PDB entry 5DUD | X-ray diffraction, 2.80 A resolution | chains A and B

== Chain A ==
Protein: YbgK
Source organism: Escherichia coli (strain K12)
UniProtKB: P75745 (YBGK_ECOLI); residue numbers follow UniProt; this construct covers 1-310
Sequence (310 residues; row label = number of the first residue in the row):
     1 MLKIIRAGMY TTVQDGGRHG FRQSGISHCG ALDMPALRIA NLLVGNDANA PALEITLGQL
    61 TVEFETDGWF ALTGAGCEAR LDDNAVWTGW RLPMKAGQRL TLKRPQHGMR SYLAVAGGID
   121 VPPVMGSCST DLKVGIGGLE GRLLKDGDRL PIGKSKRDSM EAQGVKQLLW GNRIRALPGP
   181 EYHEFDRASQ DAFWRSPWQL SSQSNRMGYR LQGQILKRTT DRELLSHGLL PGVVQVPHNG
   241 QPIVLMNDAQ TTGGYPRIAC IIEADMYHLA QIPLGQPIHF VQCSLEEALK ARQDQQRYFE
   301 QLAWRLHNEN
Disordered / not traced: 157-161, 306-310

== Chain B ==
Protein: YbgJ
Source organism: Escherichia coli (strain K12)
UniProtKB: P0AAV4 (YBGJ_ECOLI); residue numbers follow UniProt; this construct covers 1-218
Sequence (218 residues; each row starts with the number of its first residue):
     1 MQRARCYLIG ETAVVLELEP PVTLASQKRI WRLAQRLVDM PNVVEAIPGM NNITVILRNP
    61 ESLALDAIER LQRWWEESEA LEPESRFIEI PVVYGGAGGP DLAVVAAHCG LSEKQVVELH
   121 SSVEYVVWFL GFQPGFPYLG SLPEQLHTPR RAEPRLLVPA GSVGIGGPQT GVYPLATPGG
   181 WQLIGHTSLS LFDPARDEPI LLRPGDSVRF VPQKEGVC
Disordered / not traced: 1-2, 80-85, 151-156, 215-218

== Chain A / chain B interface ==
Pairs across the interface (53):
  H19(A) with E45(B)
  G20(A) with E45(B), hydrogen bond (backbone-side chain)
  F21(A) with E45(B), hydrogen bond (backbone-side chain)
  R22(A) with E45(B), hydrogen bond (backbone-side chain); I47(B)
  Q23(A) with A46(B); L130(B)
  S24(A) with L130(B); Q133(B); P134(B); G135(B), hydrogen bond (backbone-backbone); I200(B)
  G25(A) with Q133(B); P134(B)
  I26(A) with P134(B), hydrophobic; F192(B), hydrophobic; I200(B), hydrophobic
  M125(A) with P199(B), hydrophobic
  V134(A) with P134(B), hydrophobic; L175(B), hydrophobic; F192(B), hydrophobic
  I136(A) with P194(B), hydrophobic
  P180(A) with Y7(B), hydrophobic; I9(B)
  L225(A) with V22(B), hydrophobic; M50(B), hydrophobic
  S226(A) with G49(B); M50(B), hydrogen bond (backbone-backbone); N52(B); F129(B)
  H227(A) with N52(B)
  G228(A) with T54(B)
  L230(A) with A13(B), hydrophobic
  V233(A) with I9(B), hydrophobic
  Q250(A) with F132(B)
  T251(A) with G131(B); F132(B)
  T252(A) with G131(B); F132(B), hydrogen bond (side chain-backbone); Y138(B)
  R257(A) with Y7(B), hydrogen bond
  C260(A) with G10(B)
  I262(A) with E11(B)
  E263(A) with E11(B), hydrogen bond (backbone-side chain)
  L285(A) with L8(B), hydrophobic; E11(B)
  A288(A) with E11(B)
  L289(A) with E11(B); P60(B); E61(B)
  R292(A) with R58(B); P60(B)
  Q293(A) with E61(B)
Other interface residues (no listed pair), chain A (36 interface residues in all): V124, K133, L177, G179, E181, L229
Other interface residues (no listed pair), chain B (35 interface residues in all): V15, P20, V44, A64, T177

== Summary ==
The interface between chain A and chain B involves 36 residues on one side and 35 on the other; the contacts
include 8 hydrogen bonds. Polar contacts include G20(A)-E45(B), F21(A)-E45(B) and R22(A)-E45(B).
Chain A is YbgK and chain B is YbgJ, both from Escherichia coli (strain K12); the structure, Crystal structure
of E. coli YbgJK, was determined by X-ray diffraction.
